8Y5Z - chains B and A; structure by electron microscopy, 3.35 A resolution.

[Chain B (and A)]
Protein: Solute carrier family 13 member 1
From: Homo sapiens
Notes: chain A of this document is another copy of the same molecule, construct and numbering; everything in this record applies to it too
Reference sequence: Q9BZW2 (S13A1_HUMAN); numbering as in UniProt (aligned over 1-595)
Amino-acid sequence (595 residues; numbered 1 to 595; the number before each row is that of its first residue):
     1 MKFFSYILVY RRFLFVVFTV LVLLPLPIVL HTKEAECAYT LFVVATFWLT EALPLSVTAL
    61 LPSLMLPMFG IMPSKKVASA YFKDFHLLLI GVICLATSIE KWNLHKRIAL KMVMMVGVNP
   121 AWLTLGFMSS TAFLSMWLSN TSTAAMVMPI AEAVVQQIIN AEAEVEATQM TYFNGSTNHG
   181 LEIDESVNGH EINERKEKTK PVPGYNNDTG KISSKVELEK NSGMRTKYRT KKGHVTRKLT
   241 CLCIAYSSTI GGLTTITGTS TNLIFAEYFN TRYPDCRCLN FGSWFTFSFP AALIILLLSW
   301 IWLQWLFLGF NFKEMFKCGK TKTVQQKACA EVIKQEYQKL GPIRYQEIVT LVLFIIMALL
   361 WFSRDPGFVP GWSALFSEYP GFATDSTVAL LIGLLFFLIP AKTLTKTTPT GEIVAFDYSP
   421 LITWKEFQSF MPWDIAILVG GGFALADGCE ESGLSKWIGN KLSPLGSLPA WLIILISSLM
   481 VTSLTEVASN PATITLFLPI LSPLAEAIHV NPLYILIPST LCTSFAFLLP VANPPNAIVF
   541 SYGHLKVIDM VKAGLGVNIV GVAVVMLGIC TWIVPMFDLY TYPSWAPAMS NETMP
Unresolved in the structure: 1, 162-229, 317-320, 405-411, 589-595
Bound ions: Na+: Ser-135, Leu-138, Asn-140, Gly-258
Reported in the primary citation:
  - self-association interface (contacts with another copy of this molecule); pairs are residue here / residue on that copy: Arg-12/Tyr-418, Gln-428/Met-431, Trp-433/Trp-433 (pi stacking)
  - contacts within the chain: Arg-107/Tyr-337, Arg-107/Gly-341, Asn-280/Arg-364, Tyr-246/Phe-527
  - disease-associated variants - N174S, R237C (citing earlier work)

[How chain B and chain A interact]
Pairs across the interface (63; chain B residue first):
  Val-9(B) with Phe-416(A)
  Tyr-10(B) with Pro-400(A), hydrophobic; Thr-403(A); Tyr-418(A), hydrophobic
  Arg-11(B) with Asp-417(A), salt bridge
  Arg-12(B) with Asp-417(A), salt bridge; Tyr-418(A)
  Phe-13(B) with Leu-398(A); Tyr-418(A), hydrogen bond (backbone-side chain)
  Ser-56(B) with Trp-424(A)
  Val-57(B) with Leu-394(A); Phe-397(A), hydrophobic
  Leu-60(B) with Ile-90(A), hydrophobic
  Leu-61(B) with Leu-394(A), hydrophobic
  Ser-63(B) with Phe-82(A)
  Leu-64(B) with Leu-390(A), hydrophobic
  Pro-67(B) with Pro-380(A)
  Met-68(B) with Phe-382(A), hydrophobic; Thr-387(A)
  Lys-75(B) with Ala-80(A)
  Val-77(B) with Val-77(A); Ser-79(A); Ala-80(A)
  Ser-79(B) with Val-77(A)
  Ala-80(B) with Lys-75(A); Val-77(A)
  Tyr-81(B) with Ala-436(A); Gly-440(A)
  Phe-82(B) with Ser-63(A); Gly-440(A)
  Ile-90(B) with Leu-60(A), hydrophobic
  Pro-380(B) with Pro-67(A)
  Phe-382(B) with Met-68(A), hydrophobic
  Thr-387(B) with Met-68(A)
  Leu-390(B) with Leu-64(A), hydrophobic
  Leu-394(B) with Val-57(A), hydrophobic; Leu-61(A), hydrophobic; Leu-64(A), hydrophobic
  Phe-397(B) with Val-57(A), hydrophobic
  Leu-398(B) with Phe-13(A)
  Pro-400(B) with Tyr-10(A), hydrophobic
  Thr-403(B) with Tyr-10(A)
  Phe-416(B) with Val-9(A)
  Asp-417(B) with Arg-11(A), salt bridge; Arg-12(A), salt bridge
  Tyr-418(B) with Tyr-10(A), hydrophobic; Arg-12(A); Phe-13(A), hydrogen bond (side chain-backbone)
  Trp-424(B) with Ser-56(A); Asp-434(A); Ile-437(A), hydrophobic
  Gln-428(B) with Met-431(A); Trp-433(A); Asp-434(A)
  Met-431(B) with Gln-428(A)
  Trp-433(B) with Gln-428(A); Trp-433(A), hydrophobic
  Asp-434(B) with Trp-424(A); Gln-428(A)
  Ala-436(B) with Tyr-81(A)
  Ile-437(B) with Trp-424(A), hydrophobic
  Gly-440(B) with Tyr-81(A); Phe-82(A)
Other interface residues (no listed pair), chain B (55 interface residues in all): Leu-8, Val-16, Leu-53, Pro-54, Met-72, Ser-74, Lys-76, Ala-78, Leu-87, Gly-381, Ser-386, Leu-391, Ile-399, Gly-441, Phe-443
Other interface residues (no listed pair), chain A (54 interface residues in all): Leu-8, Val-16, Leu-53, Pro-54, Met-72, Ser-74, Lys-76, Ala-78, Leu-87, Gly-381, Ser-386, Ile-399, Gly-441, Phe-443

[Summary]
Chain B and chain A form an interface of 55 and 54 residues respectively, with 2 hydrogen bonds and 4 salt
bridges. Among the polar pairs are Arg-11(B)/Asp-417(A), Arg-12(B)/Asp-417(A) and Phe-13(B)/Tyr-418(A). The
paper reports a self-association interface involving Arg-12(B), Tyr-418(B) and Gln-428(B) among others;
contacts within the chain involving Arg-107(B), Tyr-337(B) and Gly-341(B) among others.
Chain B and chain A are both Solute carrier family 13 member 1 (Homo sapiens); the structure, human NaS1
inward state, was determined by electron microscopy, deposited together with 8Y5U, 8Y5W, 8Y5X and 8Y5Y.
